6C05 - chains A and C of the 7 polymer chains in the assembly; structure by electron microscopy, 5.15 A resolution (low resolution: residue-level contacts below are approximate; hydrogen-bond / salt-bridge calls are withheld).

[Chain A]
Protein: DNA-directed RNA polymerase subunit alpha
From: Mycobacterium tuberculosis
Notes: EC 2.7.7.6
Reference sequence: A0A045J8T1 (A0A045J8T1_MYCTX); residues 1-347 here = UniProt positions 1-347
Chain sequence (347 residues; row label = number of the first residue in the row):
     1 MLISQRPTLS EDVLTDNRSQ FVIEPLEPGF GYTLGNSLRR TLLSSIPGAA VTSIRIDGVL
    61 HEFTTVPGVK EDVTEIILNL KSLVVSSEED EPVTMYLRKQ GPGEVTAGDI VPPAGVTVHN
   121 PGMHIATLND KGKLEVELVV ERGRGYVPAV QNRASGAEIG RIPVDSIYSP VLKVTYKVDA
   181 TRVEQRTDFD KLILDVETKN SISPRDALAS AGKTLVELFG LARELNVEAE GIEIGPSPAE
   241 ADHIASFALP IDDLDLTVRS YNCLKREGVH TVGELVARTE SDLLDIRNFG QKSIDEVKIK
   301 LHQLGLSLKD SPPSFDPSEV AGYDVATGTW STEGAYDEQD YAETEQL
Not modelled in the structure: 227-347

[Chain C]
Protein: DNA-directed RNA polymerase subunit beta
From: Mycobacterium tuberculosis
Notes: EC 2.7.7.6
Reference sequence: V9Z879 (V9Z879_MYCTX); residues 7-1178 here correspond to UniProt positions 1-1172 (UniProt number = residue number - 6)
Chain sequence (1181 residues; row label = number of the first residue in the row):
     7 MADSRQSKTA ASPSPSRPQS SSNNSVPGAP NRVSFAKLRE PLEVPGLLDV QTDSFEWLIG
    67 SPRWRESAAE RGDVNPVGGL EEVLYELSPI EDFSGSMSLS FSDPRFDDVK APVDECKDKD
   127 MTYAAPLFVT AEFINNNTGE IKSQTVFMGD FPMMTEKGTF IINGTERVVV SQLVRSPGVY
   187 FDETIDKSTD KTLHSVKVIP SRGAWLEFDV DKRDTVGVRI DRKRRQPVTV LLKALGWTSE
   247 QIVERFGFSE IMRSTLEKDN TVGTDEALLD IYRKLRPGEP PTKESAQTLL ENLFFKEKRY
   307 DLARVGRYKV NKKLGLHVGE PITSSTLTEE DVVATIEYLV RLHEGQTTMT VPGGVEVPVE
   367 TDDIDHFGNR RLRTVGELIQ NQIRVGMSRM ERVVRERMTT QDVEAITPQT LINIRPVVAA
   427 IKEFFGTSQL SQFMDQNNPL SGLTHKRRLS ALGPGGLSRE RAGLEVRDVH PSHYGRMCPI
   487 ETPEGPNIGL IGSLSVYARV NPFGFIETPY RKVVDGVVSD EIVYLTADEE DRHVVAQANS
   547 PIDADGRFVE PRVLVRRKAG EVEYVPSSEV DYMDVSPRQM VSVATAMIPF LEHDDANRAL
   607 MGANMQRQAV PLVRSEAPLV GTGMELRAAI DAGDVVVAEE SGVIEEVSAD YITVMHDNGT
   667 RRTYRMRKFA RSNHGTCANQ CPIVDAGDRV EAGQVIADGP CTDDGEMALG KNLLVAIMPW
   727 EGHNYEDAII LSNRLVEEDV LTSIHIEEHE IDARDTKLGA EEITRDIPNI SDEVLADLDE
   787 RGIVRIGAEV RDGDILVGKV TPKGETELTP EERLLRAIFG EKAREVRDTS LKVPHGESGK
   847 VIGIRVFSRE DEDELPAGVN ELVRVYVAQK RKISDGDKLA GRHGNKGVIG KILPVEDMPF
   907 LADGTPVDII LNTHGVPRRM NIGQILETHL GWCAHSGWKV DAAKGVPDWA ARLPDELLEA
   967 QPNAIVSTPV FDGAQEAELQ GLLSCTLPNR DGDVLVDADG KAMLFDGRSG EPFPYPVTVG
  1027 YMYIMKLHHL VDDKIHARST GPYSMITQQP LGGKAQFGGQ RFGEMECWAM QAYGAAYTLQ
  1087 ELLTIKSDDT VGRVKVYEAI VKGENIPEPG IPESFKVLLK ELQSLCLNVE VLSSDGAAIE
  1147 LREGEDEDLE RAAANLGINL SRNESASVED LALARHGGSG A
Not modelled in the structure: 7-29, 1141-1187
Sequence notes: expression tag (1179-1187)

[How chain A and chain C interact]
Pairs across the interface (45):
  Arg-18(A) / Arg-996(C)
  Tyr-32(A) / Glu-1017(C)
  Tyr-32(A) / Pro-1018(C)
  Asn-36(A) / Asp-1012(C)
  Asn-36(A) / Gly-1013(C)
  Asn-36(A) / Arg-1014(C)
  Asn-36(A) / Ser-1015(C)
  Asn-36(A) / Gly-1016(C)
  Arg-39(A) / Glu-902(C)
  Arg-39(A) / Phe-906(C)
  Arg-39(A) / Gly-910(C)
  Arg-40(A) / Glu-902(C)
  Arg-40(A) / Asp-903(C)
  Leu-43(A) / Val-901(C)
  Leu-43(A) / Glu-902(C)
  Leu-60(A) / Ile-792(C)
  His-61(A) / Ile-848(C)
  Glu-62(A) / Lys-876(C)
  Phe-63(A) / Phe-675(C)
  Phe-63(A) / Ile-848(C)
  Thr-65(A) / Asp-656(C)
  Val-69(A) / Ser-654(C)
  Val-69(A) / Ala-655(C)
  Lys-70(A) / Ala-655(C)
  Lys-70(A) / Val-690(C)
  Lys-70(A) / Asp-691(C)
  Asp-72(A) / Asn-685(C)
  Glu-75(A) / Arg-620(C)
  Leu-78(A) / Arg-620(C)
  Lys-81(A) / Glu-743(C)
  Lys-81(A) / Asp-745(C)
  Lys-131(A) / Glu-652(C)
  Tyr-146(A) / Glu-743(C)
  Tyr-146(A) / Lys-878(C)
  Gln-151(A) / Glu-795(C)
  Arg-153(A) / Glu-795(C)
  Arg-153(A) / Arg-797(C)
  Asp-165(A) / Lys-878(C)
  Ile-167(A) / Glu-743(C)
  Lys-173(A) / Asp-909(C)
  Lys-173(A) / Thr-911(C)
  Thr-175(A) / Ala-908(C)
  Thr-175(A) / Asp-909(C)
  Thr-175(A) / Gly-910(C)
  Glu-197(A) / Arg-996(C)
Interface residues without a listed pair, chain A (33 interface residues in all): Thr-33, Val-66, Glu-71, Asn-129, Ile-159, Val-174, Tyr-176
Interface residues without a listed pair, chain C (44 interface residues in all): Val-619, Val-653, Tyr-657, Lys-674, Pro-688, Glu-744, Val-796, Leu-907, Pro-912, Asp-997, Phe-1011

[Overview]
The interface between chain A and chain C involves 33 residues on one side and 44 on the other.
Chain A is DNA-directed RNA polymerase subunit alpha and chain C is DNA-directed RNA polymerase subunit beta,
both from Mycobacterium tuberculosis; the structure, Mycobacterium tuberculosis RNAP Holo/RbpA in relaxed
state, was determined by electron microscopy (same publication as 6BZO, 6C04 and 6C06).
